PDB entry 6IS1 | X-ray diffraction, 1.59 A resolution | chains A and C

Chain A (and C):
Molecule: Response regulator ArlR
Source organism: Staphylococcus aureus (strain bovine RF122 / ET3-1)
Notes: chain C of this document is another copy of the same molecule, construct and numbering; everything in this record applies to it too
UniProt: Q2YY03 (ARLR_STAAB); numbering as in UniProt (aligned over 2-121)
Amino-acid sequence (128 residues; numbered -6 to 121; the number before each row is that of its first residue; numbers below 1 keep their minus sign (Met-6 is residue -6)):
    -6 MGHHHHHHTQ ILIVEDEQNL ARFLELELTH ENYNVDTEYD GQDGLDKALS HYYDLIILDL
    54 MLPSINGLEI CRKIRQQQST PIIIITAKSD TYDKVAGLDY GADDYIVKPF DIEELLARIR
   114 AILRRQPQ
Disordered / not traced: -6 to -1, 120-121 (chain C: -6 to 0, 120-121)
Differences from the reference sequence: initiating methionine (-6); expression tag (-5 to 1)
Ion coordination: Mg2+: Asp9, Asp52, Met54; beryllium trifluoride ion near Asp52 (its only coordinating residue here)
Swiss-Prot annotation at these positions:
  - modified residue: Asp52 (4-aspartylphosphate)
What the authors report for this chain:
  - self-association interface (contacts with another copy of this molecule); pairs are residue here / residue on that copy: Tyr98-Arg111 (backbone contact), Asp97, Arg111
  - post-translational modification sites: Asp52 (by similarity / conservation)
  - binding site for beryllium trifluoride ion: Asp52, Met54, Thr79, Ala80, Lys101
  - Mg2+ coordination: Asp9, Asp52, Met54
  - conformationally variable residues (loop rearrangement): Thr79, Lys81, Ser82, Asp83, Lys101
  - mutagenesis - D96A/D97A, Y98A, R111A, R113A, R117A/R118A: decreased signaling

Interface between chain A and chain C:
Contacting residue pairs (33; chain A residue first):
  Thr84(A) - Asp104(C)  hydrogen bond
  Lys87(A) - Glu107(C)  salt bridge
  Val88(A) - Glu106(C)
  Val88(A) - Glu107(C)
  Leu91(A) - Ala110(C)  hydrophobic
  Leu91(A) - Arg111(C)
  Leu91(A) - Arg117(C)  hydrogen bond (backbone-side chain)
  Asp92(A) - Arg113(C)  salt bridge
  Gly94(A) - Arg117(C)
  Ala95(A) - Arg117(C)  hydrogen bond (backbone-side chain)
  Asp96(A) - Arg118(C)  hydrogen bond (backbone-side chain)
  Asp97(A) - Arg111(C)  salt bridge
  Tyr98(A) - Arg111(C)  hydrogen bond (backbone-side chain)
  Asp104(A) - Thr84(C)  hydrogen bond
  Glu106(A) - Val88(C)
  Glu107(A) - Lys87(C)  salt bridge
  Ala110(A) - Leu91(C)  hydrophobic
  Arg111(A) - Leu91(C)
  Arg111(A) - Asp97(C)  salt bridge
  Arg111(A) - Tyr98(C)  hydrogen bond (side chain-backbone)
  Arg113(A) - Asp92(C)  salt bridge
  Ala114(A) - Ala95(C)
  Ile115(A) - Arg118(C)
  Arg117(A) - Leu91(C)  hydrogen bond (side chain-backbone)
  Arg117(A) - Gly94(C)
  Arg117(A) - Ala95(C)  hydrogen bond (side chain-backbone)
  Arg118(A) - Arg68(C)
  Arg118(A) - Ser72(C)  hydrogen bond (side chain-backbone)
  Arg118(A) - Thr73(C)
  Arg118(A) - Pro74(C)
  Arg118(A) - Asp96(C)  salt bridge
  Arg118(A) - Arg118(C)
  Arg118(A) - Gln119(C)
Other interface residues (no listed pair), chain C (24 interface residues in all): Ala114

Overview:
Chain A and chain C form an interface of 20 and 24 residues respectively; the contacts include 10 hydrogen
bonds and 7 salt bridges. Polar contacts include Lys87(A)-Glu107(C), Asp92(A)-Arg113(C) and
Asp97(A)-Arg111(C). The paper reports a binding site for beryllium trifluoride ion at Asp52(A), Met54(A) and
Thr79(A) among others; D96A/D97A, Y98A and R111A of chain A, among others, reduce signaling; 5 substitutions
were tested in all.
Both chains are Response regulator ArlR (Staphylococcus aureus (strain bovine RF122 / ET3-1)). Entry 6IS1
(Crystal Structure of Staphylococcus aureus response regulator ArlR receiver domain in complex with BeF3 and
Mg) was determined by X-ray diffraction, deposited together with 6IS2, 6IS3 and 6IS4.
